Entry 7NZE (X-ray diffraction, 2.05 A resolution); this record covers chains AAA and FFF of the 6 polymer chains in the assembly.

# Chain AAA
Name: HLA class II histocompatibility antigen, DR alpha chain
Organism: Homo sapiens
Reference sequence: P01903 (DRA_HUMAN); residues 2-183 here correspond to UniProt positions 27-208 (UniProt number = residue number + 25)
Sequence (182 residues; numbered 2 to 183; the number before each row is that of its first residue):
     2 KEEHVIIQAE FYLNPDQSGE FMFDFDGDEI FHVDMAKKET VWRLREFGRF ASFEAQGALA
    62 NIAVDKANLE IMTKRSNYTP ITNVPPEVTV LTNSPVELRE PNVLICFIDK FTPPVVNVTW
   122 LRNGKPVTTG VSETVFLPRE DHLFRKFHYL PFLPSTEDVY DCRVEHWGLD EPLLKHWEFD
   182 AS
Disordered / not traced: 2, 182-183
Disulfides: C107-C163
Glycans and other covalent adducts: N-acetylglucosamine (NAG) linked to N118
Construct notes: conflict R46 (Glu71 in P01903), S183 (Pro208 in P01903)
Curated features (UniProtKB/Swiss-Prot):
  - region: E179 to A182 (Connecting peptide)
  - site: Q9 (Self- and pathogen-derived peptide antigen), G49 (Self-peptide antigen), F51 (Self- and pathogen-derived peptide antigen), A52 (Self-peptide antigen), S53 (Self- and pathogen-derived peptide antigen), E55 (Pathogen-derived peptide antigen), N62 (Self- and pathogen-derived peptide antigen), N69 (Pathogen-derived peptide antigen), R76 (Self- and pathogen-derived peptide antigen)
  - glycosylation (N-linked (GlcNAc...) asparagine): N78, N118

# Chain FFF
Name: Collagen alpha-1(II) chain
Reference sequence: P02458 (CO2A1_HUMAN); residues 1-15 here correspond to UniProt positions 459-473 (UniProt number = residue number + 458)
Sequence (15 residues; row label = number of the first residue in the row):
     1 GIAGFKGEQG PKGEP

# Chain AAA / chain FFF interface
Contacting residue pairs (28):
  Q9(AAA) - G7(FFF)
  Q9(AAA) - E8(FFF)  hydrogen bond (side chain-backbone)
  F24(AAA) - K6(FFF)
  F32(AAA) - F5(FFF)  hydrophobic
  W43(AAA) - F5(FFF)  hydrophobic
  R50(AAA) - G1(FFF)
  F51(AAA) - G1(FFF)
  F51(AAA) - I2(FFF)  hydrogen bond (backbone-backbone)
  F51(AAA) - A3(FFF)
  A52(AAA) - G1(FFF)
  A52(AAA) - A3(FFF)
  A52(AAA) - F5(FFF)  hydrophobic
  S53(AAA) - A3(FFF)  hydrogen bond (backbone-backbone)
  S53(AAA) - G4(FFF)
  S53(AAA) - F5(FFF)  hydrogen bond (backbone-backbone)
  F54(AAA) - F5(FFF)
  F54(AAA) - G7(FFF)
  N62(AAA) - E8(FFF)  hydrogen bond (side chain-backbone)
  N62(AAA) - Q9(FFF)
  V65(AAA) - G10(FFF)
  V65(AAA) - P11(FFF)
  N69(AAA) - P11(FFF)  hydrogen bond (side chain-backbone)
  N69(AAA) - K12(FFF)
  N69(AAA) - G13(FFF)  hydrogen bond (side chain-backbone)
  I72(AAA) - G13(FFF)
  I72(AAA) - E14(FFF)
  I72(AAA) - P15(FFF)  hydrophobic
  R76(AAA) - E14(FFF)  hydrogen bond (side chain-backbone)
Other interface residues (no listed pair), chain AAA (16 interface residues in all): E11, I31

# Overview
Chain AAA and chain FFF form an interface of 16 and 15 residues respectively; the contacts include 8 hydrogen
bonds. Polar contacts include Q9(AAA)-E8(FFF), N62(AAA)-E8(FFF) and N69(AAA)-P11(FFF). N-acetylglucosamine is
covalently linked to N118(AAA).
Here chain AAA is HLA class II histocompatibility antigen, DR alpha chain (Homo sapiens) and chain FFF is
Collagen alpha-1(II) chain. Entry 7NZE (Crystal structure of HLA-DR4 in complex with a human collagen type II
peptide) was determined by X-ray diffraction, deposited together with 7NZF, 7NZH and 7O00.
